6J5D - chains A and L of the 3 polymer chains in the assembly; structure by X-ray diffraction, 1.80 A resolution.

[Chain A]
Name: Envelope
From: Louping ill virus
Notes: fragment: Domain III
UniProtKB: O40970 (O40970_LIV); numbering as in UniProt (aligned over 301-401)
Chain sequence (101 residues; numbered 301 to 401; the number before each row is that of its first residue):
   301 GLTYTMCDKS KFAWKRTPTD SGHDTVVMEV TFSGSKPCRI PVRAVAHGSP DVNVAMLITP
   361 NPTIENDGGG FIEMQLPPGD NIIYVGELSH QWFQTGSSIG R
Disordered / not traced: 301-303, 398-401
Disulfides: Cys307-Cys338

[Chain L]
Name: antibody light chain
From: Mus musculus
Notes: antibody fragment or engineered binder
Chain sequence (109 residues; row label = number of the first residue in the row):
     1 DIELTQSPAS LSASVGETVT ITCRASGNIH NYLAWYQQKQ GKSPQLLVYK AQTLADGVPS
    61 RFSGSGSGTQ YSLKINSLQP EDFGSYYCQH FWSTPPWTFG GGTKLEIKR
Disordered / not traced: 109
Disulfides: Cys23-Cys88

[Interface between chain A and chain L]
Residue-residue contacts (15):
  Ser310(A) - Tyr32(L)
  Ser310(A) - Phe91(L)
  Ser310(A) - Trp92(L)
  Ser310(A) - Ser93(L)  hydrogen bond (backbone-backbone)
  Lys311(A) - Phe91(L)  hydrogen bond (side chain-backbone)
  Lys311(A) - Ser93(L)
  Lys311(A) - Trp97(L)
  Phe312(A) - Ser93(L)  hydrogen bond (backbone-side chain)
  Ala313(A) - Ser93(L)
  Ala313(A) - Thr94(L)
  Ser333(A) - Ser93(L)
  Ser333(A) - Thr94(L)
  Ser333(A) - Pro95(L)
  Glu387(A) - Tyr32(L)  hydrogen bond
  Glu387(A) - Trp92(L)
Also at the interface, not in a pair above, chain A (8 interface residues in all): Lys309, Leu388
From the paper, about this interface:
  - pairs named by the authors: Ser310(A)-Ser93(L), Lys311(A)-Phe91(L) (hydrogen bond), Phe312(A)-Ser93(L), Ala313(A)-Ser93(L), Glu387(A)-Tyr32(L), Leu388(A)-Trp92(L), Trp92(L)-Glu387(A), Thr94(L)-Ser333(A), Trp97(L)-Lys311(A)
  - epitope / paratope residues, chain A: Ser310(A), Lys311(A), Phe312(A), Ala313(A), Ser333(A), Glu387(A), Leu388(A)
  - epitope / paratope residues, chain L: Tyr32(L), Phe91(L), Trp92(L), Ser93(L), Thr94(L), Trp97(L)

[In short]
The interface between chain A and chain L involves 8 residues on one side and 7 on the other, with 4 hydrogen
bonds. Polar pairs include Lys311(A)-Phe91(L), Phe312(A)-Ser93(L) and Glu387(A)-Tyr32(L). The paper describes
contacts between Ser310(A) and Ser93(L), Phe312(A) and Ser93(L) and Ala313(A) and Ser93(L) among others; a
hydrogen bond between Lys311(A) and Phe91(L). The paper reports epitope/paratope residues Ser310(A), Lys311(A)
and Tyr32(L) among others.
Here chain A is Envelope (Louping ill virus) and chain L is antibody light chain (Mus musculus). Entry 6J5D
(Complex structure of MAb 4.2-scFv with louping ill virus envelope protein Domain III) was determined by X-ray
diffraction together with 6J5C, 6J5F and 6J5G from the same study.
